PDB entry 1DFL | X-ray diffraction, 4.20 A resolution (low resolution: residue-level contacts below are approximate; hydrogen-bond / salt-bridge calls are withheld) | chains A and Z of the 3 polymer chains in the assembly

[Chain A]
Name: Myosin head
Source organism: Argopecten irradians
Notes: fragment: heavy chain
UniProt: P24733 (MYS_AEQIR); numbering as in UniProt (aligned over 5-835)
Chain sequence (831 residues; each row starts with the number of its first residue):
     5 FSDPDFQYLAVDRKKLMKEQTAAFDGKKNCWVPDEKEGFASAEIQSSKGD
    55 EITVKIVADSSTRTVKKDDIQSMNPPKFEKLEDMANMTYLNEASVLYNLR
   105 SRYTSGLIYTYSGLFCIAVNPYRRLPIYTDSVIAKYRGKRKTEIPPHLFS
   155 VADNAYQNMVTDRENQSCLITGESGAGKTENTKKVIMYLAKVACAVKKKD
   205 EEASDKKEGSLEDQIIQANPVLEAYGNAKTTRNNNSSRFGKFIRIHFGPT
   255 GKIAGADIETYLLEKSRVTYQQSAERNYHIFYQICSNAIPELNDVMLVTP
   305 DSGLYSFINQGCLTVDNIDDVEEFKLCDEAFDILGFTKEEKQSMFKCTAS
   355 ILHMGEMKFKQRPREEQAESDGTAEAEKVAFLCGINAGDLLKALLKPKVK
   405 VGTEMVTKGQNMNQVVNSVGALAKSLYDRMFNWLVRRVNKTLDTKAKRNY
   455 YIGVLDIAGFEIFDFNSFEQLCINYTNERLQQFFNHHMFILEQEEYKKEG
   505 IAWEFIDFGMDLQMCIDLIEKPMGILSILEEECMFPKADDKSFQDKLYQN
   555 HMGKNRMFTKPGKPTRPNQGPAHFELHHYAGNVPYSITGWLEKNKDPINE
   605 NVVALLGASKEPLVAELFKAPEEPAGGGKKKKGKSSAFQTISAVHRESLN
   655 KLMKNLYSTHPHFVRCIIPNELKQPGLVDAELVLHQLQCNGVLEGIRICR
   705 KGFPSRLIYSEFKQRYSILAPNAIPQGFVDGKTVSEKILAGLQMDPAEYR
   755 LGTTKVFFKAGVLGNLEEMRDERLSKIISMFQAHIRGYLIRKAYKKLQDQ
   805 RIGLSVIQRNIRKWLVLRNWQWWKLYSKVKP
Unresolved in the structure: 17-23, 197-215, 403-409, 621-642, 730-733
Residues lining bound ligands: ADP (adenosine-5'-diphosphate): Asn124, Pro125, Tyr126, Arg127, Glu177, Ser178, Gly179, Ala180, Gly181, Lys182, Thr183, Glu184, Asn239
Curated features (UniProtKB/Swiss-Prot):
  - region: Leu653 to Glu675 (Actin-binding)
  - binding site (ATP): Gly176 to Thr183

[Chain Z]
Name: Myosin head
Source organism: Argopecten irradians
Notes: fragment: essential light chain
UniProt: P07291 (MLE_AEQIR); residues 3-154 here correspond to UniProt positions 4-155 (UniProt number = residue number + 1)
Chain sequence (152 residues; each row starts with the number of its first residue):
     3 LSQDEIDDLKDVFELFDFWDGRDGAVDAFKLGDVCRCLGINPRNEDVFAV
    53 GGTHKMGEKSLPFEEFLPAYEGLMDCEQGTFADYMEAFKTFDREGQGFIS
   103 GAELRHVLTALGERLSDEDVDEIIKLTDLQEDLEGNVKYEDFVKKVMAGP
   153 YP
Unresolved in the structure: 3
Metal / ion sites: Ca2+: Asp19, Asp22, Gly23, Ala27

[How chain A and chain Z interact]
Contacting residue pairs - 5 pairs, chain A then chain Z:
  Ala787(A) - Asn43(Z)
  Ala787(A) - Pro44(Z)
  His788(A) - Asn43(Z)
  Gly791(A) - Arg38(Z)
  Lys796(A) - Pro152(Z)
Other interface residues (no listed pair), chain A (11 interface residues in all): Ile781, Ser783, Met784, Gln786, Tyr792, Ile794, Arg795
Other interface residues (no listed pair), chain Z (9 interface residues in all): Arg45, Gly81, Ala89, Glu115, Val148

[Overview]
11 residues of chain A face 9 of chain Z across their interface. Ligands of chain A: ADP. The Ca2+ site is
built by Asp19(Z), Asp22(Z), Gly23(Z) and Ala27(Z). Curated annotation (UniProt) lists 8 ATP-binding residues
on chain A.
Here chain A is Myosin head and chain Z is Myosin head, both from Argopecten irradians. Entry 1DFL (Scallop
myosin S1 complexed with mgadp:vanadate-transition state) was determined by X-ray diffraction together with
1DFK from the same study.
